8JH3 - chains N and a of the 23 polymer chains in the assembly; structure by electron microscopy, 3.70 A resolution.

# Chain N
Molecule: 198-nt DNA strand
From: synthetic construct
Sequence (198 nucleotides; numbered -125 to 72; the number before each row is that of its first residue; numbers below 1 keep their minus sign (DG-125 is residue -125)):
  -125 GCTTACGTCA GTCTGGCCAT CTTTGTGTTT GGTGTGTTTG GGTGGTGGCC GTTTTCGTTG
   -65 TTTTTTTCTG TCTCGTGCCT GGTGTCTTGG GTGTAATCCC CTTGGCGGTT AAAACGCGGG
    -5 GGACAGCGCG TACGTGCGTT TAAGCGGTGC TAGAGCTGTC TACGACCAAT TGAGCGGCCT
    55 CGGCACCGGG ATTCTGAT
Unresolved in the structure: -125 to -87, -45 to -28

# Chain a
Name: Histone H3.3
From: Homo sapiens
Reference sequence: P84243 (H33_HUMAN); residues 0-135 here correspond to UniProt positions 1-136 (UniProt number = residue number + 1)
Amino-acid sequence (136 residues; numbered 0 to 135; the number before each row is that of its first residue; numbering starts at 0):
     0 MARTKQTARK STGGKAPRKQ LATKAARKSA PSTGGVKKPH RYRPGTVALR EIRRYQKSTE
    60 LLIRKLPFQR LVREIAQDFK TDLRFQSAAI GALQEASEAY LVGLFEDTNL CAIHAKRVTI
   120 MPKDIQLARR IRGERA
Unresolved in the structure: 0-38, 134-135
Curated features (UniProtKB/Swiss-Prot):
  - site: Ser31 (Interaction with ZMYND11)
  - modified residue: Arg2 (Asymmetric dimethylarginine), Thr3 (Phosphothreonine), Lys4 (Allysine), Gln5 (5-glutamyl dopamine), Thr6 (Phosphothreonine), Arg8 (Citrulline), Lys9 (N6,N6,N6-trimethyllysine), Ser10 (ADP-ribosylserine), Thr11 (Phosphothreonine), Lys14 (N6-(2-hydroxyisobutyryl)lysine), Arg17 (Asymmetric dimethylarginine), Lys18 (N6-(2-hydroxyisobutyryl)lysine), Lys23 (N6-(2-hydroxyisobutyryl)lysine), Arg26 (Citrulline), Lys27 (N6,N6,N6-trimethyllysine), Ser28 (ADP-ribosylserine), Ser31 (Phosphoserine), Lys36 (N6,N6,N6-trimethyllysine), Lys37 (N6-methyllysine), Tyr41 (Phosphotyrosine) and 9 more in UniProt
  - lipidation: Lys18 (N6-decanoyllysine)

# How chain N and chain a interact
Contacting residue pairs (18):
  DG-85(N) - Tyr41(a)  hydrogen bond to the sugar
  DG-84(N) - Arg49(a)  hydrogen bond to the phosphate
  DT-83(N) - Arg49(a)  hydrogen bond to the sugar
  DT-83(N) - Arg53(a)  salt bridge to the phosphate
  DG-82(N) - Arg52(a)  salt bridge to the phosphate
  DC-2(N) - Lys115(a)  salt bridge to the phosphate
  DG8(N) - Arg40(a)  sugar contact
  DG8(N) - Tyr41(a)  phosphate contact
  DT9(N) - Arg40(a)  sugar contact
  DT9(N) - Tyr41(a)  phosphate contact
  DT9(N) - Arg42(a)  phosphate contact
  DT9(N) - Val46(a)  phosphate contact
  DA17(N) - Arg63(a)  sugar contact
  DA17(N) - Leu65(a)  phosphate contact
  DA17(N) - Pro66(a)  phosphate contact
  DA17(N) - Arg69(a)  salt bridge to the phosphate
  DG18(N) - Lys64(a)  hydrogen bond to the phosphate
  DG18(N) - Leu65(a)  phosphate contact
Other interface residues (no listed pair), chain N (11 interface residues in all): DG-86, DA26
Other interface residues (no listed pair), chain a (17 interface residues in all): His39, Pro43, Lys56, Arg83

# Summary
The interface between chain N and chain a involves 11 residues on one side and 17 on the other; the contacts
include 4 hydrogen bonds and 4 salt bridges. Among the polar pairs are DG-85(N)-Tyr41(a), DT-83(N)-Arg49(a)
and DG-84(N)-Arg49(a).
Here chain N is a 198-nt DNA strand (synthetic construct) and chain a is Histone H3.3 (Homo sapiens). Entry
8JH3 (RNA polymerase II elongation complex containing 40 bp upstream DNA loop, stalled at SHL(-1) of the ...)
was determined by electron microscopy (same publication as 8JH2 and 8JH4).
